8UTV - chains A and K of the 4 polymer chains in the assembly; structure by electron microscopy, 3.00 A resolution.

# Chain A
Name: Tubulin alpha-1B chain
From: Sus scrofa
UniProt: Q2XVP4 (TBA1B_PIG); residue numbers follow UniProt; this construct covers 1-451
Amino-acid sequence (451 residues; row label = number of the first residue in the row):
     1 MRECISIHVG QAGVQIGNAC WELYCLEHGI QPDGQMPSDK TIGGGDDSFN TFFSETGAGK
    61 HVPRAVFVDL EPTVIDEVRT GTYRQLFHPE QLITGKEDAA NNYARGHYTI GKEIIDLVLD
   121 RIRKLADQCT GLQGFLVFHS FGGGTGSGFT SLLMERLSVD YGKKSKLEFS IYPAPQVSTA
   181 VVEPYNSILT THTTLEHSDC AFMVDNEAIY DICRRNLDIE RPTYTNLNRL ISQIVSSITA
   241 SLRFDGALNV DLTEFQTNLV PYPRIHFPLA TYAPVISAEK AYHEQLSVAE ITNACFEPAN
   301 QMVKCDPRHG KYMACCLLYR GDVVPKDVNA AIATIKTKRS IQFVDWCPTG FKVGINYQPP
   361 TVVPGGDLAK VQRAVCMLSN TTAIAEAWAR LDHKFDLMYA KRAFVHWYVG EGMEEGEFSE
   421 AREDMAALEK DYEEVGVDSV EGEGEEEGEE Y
Not modelled in the structure: 441-451
Metal / ion sites: Mg2+: Asp69, Glu71
Residues lining bound ligands: GTP (guanosine-5'-triphosphate): Gly10, Gln11, Ala12, Gln15, Asp98, Ala99, Ala100, Asn101, Ser140, Gly142, Gly143, Gly144, Thr145, Gly146, Ile171, Thr179, Glu183, Asn206, Tyr224, Leu227, Asn228, Ile231
Curated features (UniProtKB/Swiss-Prot):
  - motif: Met1 to Cys4 (MREC motif)
  - active site: Glu254
  - binding site (GTP): Gly10, Gln11, Ala12, Gln15, Glu71, Ala99, Ser140, Gly143, Gly144, Thr145, Gly146, Thr179, Glu183, Asn206, Tyr224, Asn228, Leu252
  - binding site (Mg(2+)): Glu71
  - site: Tyr451 (Involved in polymerization)
  - modified residue: Lys40 (N6,N6,N6-trimethyllysine), Ser48 (Phosphoserine), Ser232 (Phosphoserine), Tyr282 (3'-nitrotyrosine), Arg339 (Omega-N-methylarginine), Ser439 (Phosphoserine), Glu443 (5-glutamyl polyglutamate), Glu445 (5-glutamyl polyglutamate), Tyr451 (3'-nitrotyrosine)
  - cross-link (Glycyl lysine isopeptide (Lys-Gly)): Lys326 (interchain with G-Cter in ubiquitin), Lys370 (interchain with G-Cter in ubiquitin)

# Chain K
Name: Kinesin-like protein KIF1A
From: Homo sapiens
UniProt: Q12756 (KIF1A_HUMAN); residues 1-393 here = UniProt positions 1-393
Amino-acid sequence (438 residues; numbered 1 to 438; the number before each row is that of its first residue):
     1 MAGASVKVAV RVRPFNSREM SRDSKCIIQM SGSTTTIVNP KQPKETPKSF SFDYSYWSHT
    61 SPEDINYASQ KQVYRDIGEE MLQHAFEGYN VCIFAYGQTG AGKSYTMMGK QEKDQQGIIP
   121 QLCEDLFSRI NDTTNDNMSY SVEVSYMEIY CERVRDLLNP KNKGNLRVRE HPLLGPYVED
   181 LSKLAVTSYN DIQDLMDSGN KARTVAATNM NETSSRSHAV FNIIFTQKRH DAETNITTEK
   241 VSKISLVDLA GSERADSTGA KGTRLKEGAN INKSLTTLGK VISALAEMDS GPNKNKKKKK
   301 TDFILYRDSV LTWLLRENLG GNSRTAMVAA LSPADINYDE TLSTLRYADR AKQIRCNAVI
   361 NEDPNNKLIR ELKDEVTRLR DLLYAQGLGD ITDGAGVKQL EDKVEELASK NYHLENEVAR
   421 LKKLVEFTSA WSHPQFEK
Not modelled in the structure: 1-3, 358-438
Differences from the reference sequence: engineered mutation Leu305 (Pro in Q12756); linker (394-425); expression tag (426-438)
Residues lining bound ligands: ADP (adenosine-5'-diphosphate): Arg11, Arg13, Pro14, Asn16, Ser58, Tyr67, Thr99, Gly100, Gly102, Ser104, Tyr105, Thr213

# Interface between chain A and chain K
Pairs across the interface (17):
  Tyr108(A) - Arg254(K)  hydrogen bond
  Tyr108(A) - Asp256(K)
  Lys112(A) - Lys261(K)
  Glu113(A) - Lys261(K)  salt bridge
  Arg402(A) - Lys280(K)
  Arg402(A) - Arg346(K)
  Arg402(A) - Arg350(K)
  Val409(A) - Thr276(K)
  Gly410(A) - Ala269(K)
  Gly412(A) - Ala255(K)
  Glu414(A) - Ser252(K)
  Glu414(A) - Glu253(K)
  Glu414(A) - Arg254(K)
  Glu414(A) - Ser343(K)
  Glu415(A) - Thr276(K)
  Glu415(A) - Arg346(K)  salt bridge
  Glu417(A) - Arg254(K)  salt bridge
Interface residues without a listed pair, chain A (12 interface residues in all): Thr109, Gly416
Interface residues without a listed pair, chain K (14 interface residues in all): Leu265, Asn272

# In short
The interface between chain A and chain K involves 12 residues on one side and 14 on the other, with 1
hydrogen bond and 3 salt bridges. Polar pairs include Glu113(A)-Lys261(K), Glu415(A)-Arg346(K) and
Glu417(A)-Arg254(K). Bound to chain A: GTP. Chain K binds ADP.
Chain A is Tubulin alpha-1B chain (Sus scrofa) and chain K is Kinesin-like protein KIF1A (Homo sapiens); the
structure, KIF1A[1-393] P305L mutant ADP bound in complex with a microtubule, was determined by electron
microscopy (same publication as 8UTN, 8UTO, 8UTP, 8UTQ, 8UTR, 8UTS and 4 further entries).
